2NRA - chains A and C of the 3 polymer chains in the assembly; structure by X-ray diffraction, 3.10 A resolution.

[Chain A]
Molecule: 23-nt DNA strand
Sequence (23 nucleotides; each row starts with the number of its first residue):
     1 GAACATGAGA GCTTAGTACG TCT

[Chain C]
Protein: PI protein
Source organism: Escherichia coli
Reference sequence: P03067 (PIR_ECOLI); residues 1-276 here = UniProt positions 1-276
Sequence (276 residues; each row starts with the number of its first residue):
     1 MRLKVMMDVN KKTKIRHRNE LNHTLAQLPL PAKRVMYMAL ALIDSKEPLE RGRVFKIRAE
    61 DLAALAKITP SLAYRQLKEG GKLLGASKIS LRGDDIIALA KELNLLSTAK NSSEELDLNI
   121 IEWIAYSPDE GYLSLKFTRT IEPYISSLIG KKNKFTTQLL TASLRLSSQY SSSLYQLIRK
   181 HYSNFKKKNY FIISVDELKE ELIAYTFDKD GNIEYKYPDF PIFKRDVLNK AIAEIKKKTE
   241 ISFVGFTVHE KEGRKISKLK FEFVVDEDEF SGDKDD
Disordered / not traced: 1-8, 105-112, 269-276
Differences from the reference sequence: engineered mutation Leu-42 (Pro in P03067), Leu-106 (Pro in P03067), Ser-107 (Phe in P03067), Ser-113 (Pro in P03067)
UniProt features mapped onto this chain:
  - natural variant: Thr-108 (T108I: In mutant COP41), Ser-113 (P113S: In mutant COP50; this construct carries the variant), Thr-138 (T138I: In mutants TS22 and TRCOP21), Ala-162 (A162S: In mutants COP21 and TRCOP21)

[Chain A / chain C interface]
Residue-residue contacts (26; chain A residue first):
  DA3(A) / Arg-254(C)  sugar contact
  DA3(A) / Lys-255(C)  salt bridge to the phosphate
  DC4(A) / Phe-220(C)  phosphate contact
  DC4(A) / Pro-221(C)  phosphate contact
  DC4(A) / Ile-256(C)  phosphate contact
  DA5(A) / Phe-220(C)  phosphate contact
  DA5(A) / Pro-221(C)  phosphate contact
  DA5(A) / Lys-224(C)  salt bridge to the phosphate
  DT6(A) / Pro-221(C)  base contact
  DG7(A) / Arg-225(C)  hydrogen bond to the base
  DA8(A) / Arg-225(C)  base contact
  DA15(A) / Leu-30(C)  phosphate contact
  DA15(A) / Gln-76(C)  sugar contact
  DA15(A) / Ser-167(C)  phosphate contact
  DG16(A) / Arg-34(C)  salt bridge to the phosphate
  DG16(A) / Ile-68(C)  sugar contact
  DG16(A) / Leu-72(C)  phosphate contact
  DG16(A) / Arg-75(C)  hydrogen bond to the base
  DG16(A) / Gln-76(C)  hydrogen bond to the phosphate
  DG16(A) / Ser-167(C)  phosphate contact
  DT17(A) / Ile-68(C)  phosphate contact
  DT17(A) / Thr-69(C)  hydrogen bond to the phosphate
  DT17(A) / Leu-72(C)  base contact
  DT17(A) / Arg-75(C)  hydrogen bond to the base
  DA18(A) / Ser-71(C)  hydrogen bond to the base
  DC19(A) / Ser-71(C)  base contact
Interface residues without a listed pair, chain A (12 interface residues in all): DG9
Interface residues without a listed pair, chain C (18 interface residues in all): Pro-31, Lys-67

[Overview]
Chain A and chain C form an interface of 12 and 18 residues respectively, with 6 hydrogen bonds and 3 salt
bridges. Among the polar pairs are DG7(A)/Arg-225(C), DG16(A)/Arg-75(C) and DT17(A)/Arg-75(C).
Here chain A is a 23-nt DNA strand and chain C is PI protein (Escherichia coli). Entry 2NRA (Crystal structure
of Pi initiator protein in complex with iteron DNA) was determined by X-ray diffraction.
